PDB entry 7QVE | electron microscopy, 3.30 A resolution | chains u and a of the 28 polymer chains in the assembly

# Chain u
Protein: Proteasome subunit beta
From: Spinacia oleracea
UniProt: A0A0K9RED8 (A0A0K9RED8_SPIOL); residue numbers follow UniProt; this construct covers 1-240
Sequence (240 residues; row label = number of the first residue in the row):
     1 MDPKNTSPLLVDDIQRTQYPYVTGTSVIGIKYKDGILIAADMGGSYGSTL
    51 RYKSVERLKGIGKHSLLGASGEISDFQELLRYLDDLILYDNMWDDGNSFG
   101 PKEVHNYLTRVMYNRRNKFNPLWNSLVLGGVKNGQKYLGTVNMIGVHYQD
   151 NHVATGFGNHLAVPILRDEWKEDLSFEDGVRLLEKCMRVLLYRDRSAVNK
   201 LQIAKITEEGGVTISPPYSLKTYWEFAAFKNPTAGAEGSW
Disordered / not traced: 1-18, 240

# Chain a
Protein: Proteasome subunit beta
From: Spinacia oleracea
UniProt: A0A0K9S2G1 (A0A0K9S2G1_SPIOL); residues 1-236 here correspond to UniProt positions 39-274 (UniProt number = residue number + 38)
Sequence (236 residues; row label = number of the first residue in the row):
     1 MEDLGLNAPHSMGTTIIGVTYKDGVILGADSRTSTGVYVANRASDKITQL
    51 TDNVYVCRSGSAADSQIVSDYVRYFLHQHTIQLGQPATVKVAANLVRLLA
   101 YGNKDTLQTGMIVGGWDKYEGGKIYGIPLGGTIIEQPFSIGGSGSSYLYG
   151 FLDQAWKDGMSKDEAEELVKKAVSLAIARDGASGGVVRTVIINEEGVTRN
   201 FYPGDQLPLWHEELEPQNSLLDIWGAAAASPVPMTE
Disordered / not traced: 1-13, 226-236

# How chain u and chain a interact
Residue-residue contacts - 84 pairs, chain u then chain a:
  S48(u) - D180(a)
  S48(u) - G181(a)  hydrogen bond (backbone-backbone)
  T49(u) - Y147(a)  hydrogen bond
  T49(u) - R179(a)  hydrogen bond (side chain-backbone)
  L50(u) - A178(a)
  L50(u) - R179(a)  hydrogen bond (backbone-side chain)
  R51(u) - R179(a)  hydrogen bond (backbone-side chain)
  Y52(u) - R179(a)
  K53(u) - A178(a)
  K53(u) - R179(a)
  K53(u) - H211(a)
  K53(u) - E212(a)
  K53(u) - E213(a)  salt bridge
  S54(u) - E212(a)
  F157(u) - V37(a)
  F157(u) - Y38(a)  hydrophobic
  F176(u) - L221(a)  hydrophobic
  E177(u) - L221(a)
  R181(u) - L221(a)
  E184(u) - N218(a)
  E184(u) - S219(a)  hydrogen bond
  E184(u) - L220(a)  hydrogen bond (side chain-backbone)
  R188(u) - N218(a)  hydrogen bond (side chain-backbone)
  Y192(u) - V39(a)
  Y192(u) - R42(a)
  R193(u) - Y38(a)
  R193(u) - V39(a)  hydrogen bond (side chain-backbone)
  R193(u) - A40(a)  hydrogen bond (side chain-backbone)
  R193(u) - N41(a)
  R193(u) - R42(a)
  D194(u) - V37(a)
  D194(u) - V39(a)
  R195(u) - R32(a)
  R195(u) - S34(a)  hydrogen bond
  R195(u) - G36(a)  hydrogen bond (side chain-backbone)
  R195(u) - V37(a)
  R195(u) - V39(a)
  R195(u) - G181(a)
  R195(u) - A182(a)
  S196(u) - V37(a)
  K200(u) - E212(a)
  K200(u) - L214(a)
  I203(u) - L220(a)  hydrophobic
  I203(u) - W224(a)
  K205(u) - W224(a)
  T213(u) - W224(a)
  I214(u) - W224(a)
  S215(u) - L220(a)
  S215(u) - W224(a)
  P216(u) - I223(a)  hydrophobic
  P216(u) - W224(a)
  P217(u) - L214(a)
  Y218(u) - Q217(a)
  Y218(u) - L220(a)  hydrophobic
  S219(u) - L214(a)
  S219(u) - E215(a)
  S219(u) - P216(a)
  S219(u) - Q217(a)  hydrogen bond (backbone-backbone)
  L220(u) - P216(a)
  L220(u) - Q217(a)
  K221(u) - P216(a)
  K221(u) - Q217(a)
  K221(u) - N218(a)
  T222(u) - D205(a)
  Y223(u) - R42(a)  hydrogen bond (backbone-side chain)
  W224(u) - R42(a)
  W224(u) - G185(a)
  W224(u) - V186(a)  hydrophobic
  W224(u) - F201(a)
  E225(u) - P203(a)
  E225(u) - D205(a)
  F226(u) - R42(a)
  F229(u) - R42(a)
  F229(u) - A43(a)  hydrophobic
  F229(u) - R188(a)  hydrogen bond (backbone-side chain)
  F229(u) - F201(a)
  K230(u) - R188(a)  hydrogen bond (backbone-side chain)
  K230(u) - F201(a)
  P232(u) - R188(a)
  E237(u) - Q49(a)
  E237(u) - Y55(a)
  S239(u) - Q49(a)
  S239(u) - Y55(a)  hydrogen bond (backbone-side chain)
  S239(u) - R199(a)
Also at the interface, not in a pair above, chain u (42 interface residues in all): V180, L191
Also at the interface, not in a pair above, chain a (41 interface residues in all): D45, G204, G225

# In short
42 residues of chain u and 41 residues of chain a are in contact; the contacts include 17 hydrogen bonds and 1
salt bridge. Among the polar pairs are K53(u)-E213(a), T49(u)-Y147(a) and T49(u)-R179(a).
Here chain u is Proteasome subunit beta and chain a is Proteasome subunit beta, both from Spinacia oleracea.
Entry 7QVE (Spinach 20S proteasome) was determined by electron microscopy.
